PDB entry 7C97 | electron microscopy, 3.68 A resolution | chains D and E of the 11 polymer chains in the assembly

[Chain D]
Molecule: DNA-directed RNA polymerase subunit beta'
From: Escherichia coli
Notes: EC 2.7.7.6
UniProt: M9GTE2 (M9GTE2_ECOLX); residue numbers follow UniProt; this construct covers 1-1407
Chain sequence (1407 residues; each row starts with the number of its first residue):
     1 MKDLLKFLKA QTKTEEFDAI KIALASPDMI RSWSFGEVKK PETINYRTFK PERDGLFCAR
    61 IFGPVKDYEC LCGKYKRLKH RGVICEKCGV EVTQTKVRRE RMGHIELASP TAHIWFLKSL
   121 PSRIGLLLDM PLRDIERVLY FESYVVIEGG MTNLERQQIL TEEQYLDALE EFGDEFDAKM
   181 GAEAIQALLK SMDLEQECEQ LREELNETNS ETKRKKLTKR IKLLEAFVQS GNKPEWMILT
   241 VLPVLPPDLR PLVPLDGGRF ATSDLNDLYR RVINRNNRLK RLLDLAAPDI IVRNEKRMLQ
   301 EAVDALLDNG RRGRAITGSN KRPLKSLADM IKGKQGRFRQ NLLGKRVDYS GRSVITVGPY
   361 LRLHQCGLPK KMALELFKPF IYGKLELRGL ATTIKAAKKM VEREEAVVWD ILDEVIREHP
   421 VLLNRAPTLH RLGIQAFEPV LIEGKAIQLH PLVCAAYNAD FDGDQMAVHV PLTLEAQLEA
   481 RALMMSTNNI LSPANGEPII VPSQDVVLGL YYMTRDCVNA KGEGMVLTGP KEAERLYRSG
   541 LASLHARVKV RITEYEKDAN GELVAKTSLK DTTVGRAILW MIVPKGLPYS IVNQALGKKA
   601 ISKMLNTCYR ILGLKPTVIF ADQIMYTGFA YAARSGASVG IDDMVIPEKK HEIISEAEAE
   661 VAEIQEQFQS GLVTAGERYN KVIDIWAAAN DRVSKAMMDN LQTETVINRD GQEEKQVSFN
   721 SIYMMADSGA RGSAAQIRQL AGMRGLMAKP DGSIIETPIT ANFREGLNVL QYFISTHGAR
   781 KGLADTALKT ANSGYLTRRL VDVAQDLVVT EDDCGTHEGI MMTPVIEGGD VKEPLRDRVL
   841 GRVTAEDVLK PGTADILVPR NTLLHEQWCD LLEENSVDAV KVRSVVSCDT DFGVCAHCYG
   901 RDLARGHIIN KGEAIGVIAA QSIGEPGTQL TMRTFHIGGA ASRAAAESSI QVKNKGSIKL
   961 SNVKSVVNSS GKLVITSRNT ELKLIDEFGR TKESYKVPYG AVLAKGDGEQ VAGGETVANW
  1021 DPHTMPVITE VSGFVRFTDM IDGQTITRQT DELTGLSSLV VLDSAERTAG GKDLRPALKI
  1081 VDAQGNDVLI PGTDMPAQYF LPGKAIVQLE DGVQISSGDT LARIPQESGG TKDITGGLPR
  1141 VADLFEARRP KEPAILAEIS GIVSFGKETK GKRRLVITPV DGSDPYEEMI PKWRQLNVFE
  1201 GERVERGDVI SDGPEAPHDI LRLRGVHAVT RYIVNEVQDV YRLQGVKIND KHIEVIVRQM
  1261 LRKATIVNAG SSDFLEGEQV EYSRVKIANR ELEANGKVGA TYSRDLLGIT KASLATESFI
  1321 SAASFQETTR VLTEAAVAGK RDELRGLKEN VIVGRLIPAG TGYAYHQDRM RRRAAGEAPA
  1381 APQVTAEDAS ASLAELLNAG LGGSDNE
Not modelled in the structure: 1-13, 342-344, 933-943, 1181-1184, 1298-1299, 1377-1407
Metal / ion sites: Zn2+ site 1: Cys70, Cys72, Cys85, Cys88; Mg2+: Asp460, Asp464; Zn2+ site 2: Cys888, Cys895, Cys898

[Chain E]
Molecule: DNA-directed RNA polymerase subunit omega
From: Escherichia coli
Notes: EC 2.7.7.6
UniProt: T9C803 (T9C803_ECOLX); residue numbers follow UniProt; this construct covers 1-91
Chain sequence (91 residues; each row starts with the number of its first residue):
     1 MARVTVQDAV EKIGNRFDLV LVAARRARQM QVGGKDPLVP EENDKTTVIA LREIEEGLIN
    61 NQILDVRERQ EQQEQEAAEL QAVTAIAEGR R
Not modelled in the structure: 1, 81-91

[How chain D and chain E interact]
Residue-residue contacts (36; chain D residue first):
  His364(D) with Val4(E)
  Glu414(D) with Lys45(E)
  Val415(D) with Lys45(E)
  Arg417(D) with Asn43(E)
  Glu418(D) with Asp44(E); Val48(E)
  Glu438(D) with Arg3(E)
  Leu474(D) with Ala27(E); Arg28(E); Gln31(E); Thr47(E)
  Glu475(D) with Ala24(E); Arg28(E), salt bridge
  Gln477(D) with Thr47(E)
  Leu478(D) with Ala24(E), hydrophobic; Leu51(E), hydrophobic
  Arg481(D) with Arg3(E), hydrogen bond (side chain-backbone); Leu51(E)
  Ala482(D) with Arg16(E); Val20(E), hydrophobic
  Leu483(D) with Arg16(E); Phe17(E), hydrophobic
  Thr487(D) with Val4(E), hydrogen bond (side chain-backbone); Thr5(E)
  Asn488(D) with Arg16(E)
  Lys615(D) with Gln7(E); Asp8(E); Glu11(E), salt bridge
  Arg905(D) with Asn15(E); Arg16(E)
  Asn910(D) with Asn15(E)
  Glu913(D) with Phe17(E)
  Gly1360(D) with Phe17(E)
  Thr1361(D) with Val20(E); Leu21(E)
  Ala1364(D) with Leu21(E), hydrophobic
Other interface residues (no listed pair), chain D (27 interface residues in all): Glu479, Met485, Leu614, Lys911, Gly912
Other interface residues (no listed pair), chain E (25 interface residues in all): Ala2, Val6, Gly14, Ala23

[In short]
27 residues of chain D and 25 residues of chain E are in contact, with 2 hydrogen bonds and 2 salt bridges.
Polar pairs include Glu475(D)-Arg28(E), Lys615(D)-Glu11(E) and Arg481(D)-Arg3(E). The Zn2+ site 1 is built by
Cys70(D), Cys72(D), Cys85(D) and Cys88(D).
Chain D is DNA-directed RNA polymerase subunit beta' and chain E is DNA-directed RNA polymerase subunit omega,
both from Escherichia coli; the structure, Cryo-EM structure of an Escherichia coli RNAP-promoter open complex
(RPo) with SspA, was determined by electron microscopy.
